PDB entry 6F40 | electron microscopy, 3.70 A resolution | chains V and X of the 22 polymer chains in the assembly

== Chain V ==
Protein: Transcription factor IIIB 70 kDa subunit
From: Saccharomyces cerevisiae (strain ATCC 204508 / S288c)
UniProt: P29056 (TF3B_YEAST); numbering as in UniProt (aligned over 1-596)
Amino-acid sequence (596 residues; each row starts with the number of its first residue):
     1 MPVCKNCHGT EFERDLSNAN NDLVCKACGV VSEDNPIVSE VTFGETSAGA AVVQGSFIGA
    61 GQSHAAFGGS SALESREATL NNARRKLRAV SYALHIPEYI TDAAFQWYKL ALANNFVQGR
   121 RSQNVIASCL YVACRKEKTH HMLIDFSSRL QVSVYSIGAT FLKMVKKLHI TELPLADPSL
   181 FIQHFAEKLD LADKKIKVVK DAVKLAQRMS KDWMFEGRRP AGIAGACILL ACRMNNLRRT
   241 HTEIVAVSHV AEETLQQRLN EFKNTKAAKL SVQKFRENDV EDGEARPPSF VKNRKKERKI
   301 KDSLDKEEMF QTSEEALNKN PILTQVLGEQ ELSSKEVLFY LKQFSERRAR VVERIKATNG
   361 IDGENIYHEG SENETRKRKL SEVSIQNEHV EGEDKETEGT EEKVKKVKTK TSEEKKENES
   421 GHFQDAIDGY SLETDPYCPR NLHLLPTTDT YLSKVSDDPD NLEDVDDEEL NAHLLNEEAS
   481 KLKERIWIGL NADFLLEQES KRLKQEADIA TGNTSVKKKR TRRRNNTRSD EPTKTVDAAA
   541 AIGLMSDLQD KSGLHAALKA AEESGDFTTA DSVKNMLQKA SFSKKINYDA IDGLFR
Unresolved in the structure: 1, 41-72, 298-437, 511-596
Ion coordination: Zn2+: Cys-4, Cys-7, Cys-25, Cys-28
Swiss-Prot annotation at these positions:
  - zinc finger: Met-1 to Glu-33 (TFIIB-type)
  - binding site (Zn(2+)): Cys-4, Cys-7, Cys-25, Cys-28
  - modified residue (Phosphoserine): Ser-381, Ser-384

== Chain X ==
Molecule: Non-Template DNA
Sequence (81 nucleotides; numbered 1 to 81; the number before each row is that of its first residue):
     1 CGTCCACTAT TTTCGGCTAC TATAAATAAA TGTTTTTTTC GCAACTATGT GTTCGCGAAG
    61 TAACCCTTCG TGGACATTTG G
Unresolved in the structure: 1-4, 41-59, 80-81

== Interface between chain V and chain X ==
Pairs across the interface (16; chain V residue first):
  Leu-73(V) / DT37(X)  phosphate contact
  Ser-75(V) / DT36(X)  hydrogen bond to the phosphate
  Ser-75(V) / DT37(X)  base contact
  Arg-76(V) / DT36(X)  hydrogen bond to the phosphate
  Thr-79(V) / DT35(X)  sugar contact
  Val-117(V) / DT35(X)  phosphate contact
  Gln-118(V) / DT35(X)  hydrogen bond to the sugar
  Gly-119(V) / DT33(X)  base contact
  Arg-120(V) / DT34(X)  sugar contact
  Arg-121(V) / DT33(X)  salt bridge to the phosphate
  Ser-122(V) / DT34(X)  hydrogen bond to the phosphate
  Tyr-155(V) / DT21(X)  sugar contact
  Tyr-155(V) / DA22(X)  phosphate contact
  Ala-159(V) / DA22(X)  phosphate contact
  Leu-162(V) / DA22(X)  sugar contact
  Leu-162(V) / DT23(X)  phosphate contact
Interface residues without a listed pair, chain V (14 interface residues in all): Tyr-108
Interface residues without a listed pair, chain X (9 interface residues in all): DG32

== Overview ==
14 residues of chain V and 9 residues of chain X are in contact, with 4 hydrogen bonds and 1 salt bridge.
Polar pairs include Gln-118(V)/DT35(X), Ser-75(V)/DT36(X) and Arg-76(V)/DT36(X). From UniProt: 4 Zn2+-binding
residues on chain V.
Chain V is Transcription factor IIIB 70 kDa subunit (Saccharomyces cerevisiae (strain ATCC 204508 / S288c))
and chain X is Non-Template DNA; the structure, RNA Polymerase III open complex, was determined by electron
microscopy (same publication as 6F41, 6F42 and 6F44).
